PDB entry 3E28 | X-ray diffraction, 2.50 A resolution | chains A and B

Chain A (and B):
Name: Carbonic anhydrase 2
From: Haemophilus influenzae
Notes: EC 4.2.1.1; chain B of this document is another copy of the same molecule, construct and numbering; everything in this record applies to it too
Reference sequence: P45148 (CAN_HAEIN); residues 1-229 here = UniProt positions 1-229
Sequence (229 residues; row label = number of the first residue in the row):
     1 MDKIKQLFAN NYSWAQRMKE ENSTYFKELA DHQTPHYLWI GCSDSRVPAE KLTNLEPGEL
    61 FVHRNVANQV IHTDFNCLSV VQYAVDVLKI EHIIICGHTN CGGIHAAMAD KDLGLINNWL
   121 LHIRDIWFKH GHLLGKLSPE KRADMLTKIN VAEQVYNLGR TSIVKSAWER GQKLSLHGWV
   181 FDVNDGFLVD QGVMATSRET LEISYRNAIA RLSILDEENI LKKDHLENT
Disordered / not traced: 26-31, 222-229 (chain B: 19-33, 222-229)
Construct notes: engineered mutation Phe181 (Tyr in P45148)
Metal / ion sites: Zn2+: Cys42, Asp44, His98, Cys101
Reported in the primary citation:
  - binding site for sulfate ion: Arg46, Val47, Glu50, Arg64, His98, Phe181, Val183
  - Zn2+ coordination: Asp44, His98
  - conformationally variable residues (side-chain flip): Ser45, Arg46, Phe181
  - mutagenesis - Y181F: decreased catalytic activity
  - allosteric site: Trp39
  - catalytic residues: Asp44 (proposed by the authors, not directly observed)

How chain A and chain B interact:
Residue-residue contacts (31):
  Ile71(A) - Thr73(B)
  His72(A) - Asn118(B)
  His72(A) - Leu121(B)
  His72(A) - His122(B)
  His72(A) - Asp125(B)  salt bridge
  Thr73(A) - Ile71(B)
  Thr73(A) - Asn118(B)
  Thr73(A) - Trp119(B)
  Thr73(A) - His122(B)  hydrogen bond
  Asp112(A) - Ser162(B)
  Asp112(A) - Ser166(B)
  Gly114(A) - Ser162(B)
  Asn118(A) - His72(B)
  Asn118(A) - Thr73(B)
  Asn118(A) - Thr161(B)
  Asn118(A) - Ser162(B)  hydrogen bond
  Trp119(A) - Thr73(B)
  Leu121(A) - His72(B)
  Leu121(A) - Arg160(B)
  His122(A) - His72(B)
  His122(A) - Thr73(B)  hydrogen bond
  Asp125(A) - His72(B)  salt bridge
  Asp125(A) - Arg160(B)  salt bridge
  Phe128(A) - Lys129(B)
  Lys129(A) - Phe128(B)
  Arg160(A) - Leu121(B)
  Arg160(A) - Asp125(B)  salt bridge
  Thr161(A) - Asn118(B)
  Ser162(A) - Gly114(B)
  Ser162(A) - Asn118(B)  hydrogen bond (backbone-side chain)
  Lys165(A) - Asp112(B)
Interface residues without a listed pair, chain A (20 interface residues in all): Leu78, Leu115, Asn117, Arg124
Interface residues without a listed pair, chain B (20 interface residues in all): Leu78, Leu115, Lys165, Glu169

In short:
Chain A and chain B each contribute 20 residues to their interface; the contacts include 4 hydrogen bonds and
4 salt bridges. Polar contacts include His72(A)-Asp125(B), Asp125(A)-Arg160(B) and Thr73(A)-His122(B).
Cys42(A), Asp44(A), His98(A) and Cys101(A) form the Zn2+ site. The paper reports the catalytic residue
Asp44(A); Y181F of chain A reduces catalytic activity.
Chain A and chain B are both Carbonic anhydrase 2 (Haemophilus influenzae); the structure, H. influenzae
beta-carbonic anhydrase, variant Y181F, was determined by X-ray diffraction (same publication as 3E2W, 3E1V,
3E1W, 3E24 and 3E2A).
